Entry 2AST (X-ray diffraction, 2.30 A resolution); this record covers chains B and D of the 4 polymer chains in the assembly.

== Chain B ==
Name: S-phase kinase-associated protein 2
From: Homo sapiens
UniProtKB: Q13309 (SKP2_HUMAN); residues 2089-2424 here correspond to UniProt positions 89-424 (UniProt number = residue number - 2000)
Sequence (336 residues; numbered 2089 to 2424; the number before each row is that of its first residue):
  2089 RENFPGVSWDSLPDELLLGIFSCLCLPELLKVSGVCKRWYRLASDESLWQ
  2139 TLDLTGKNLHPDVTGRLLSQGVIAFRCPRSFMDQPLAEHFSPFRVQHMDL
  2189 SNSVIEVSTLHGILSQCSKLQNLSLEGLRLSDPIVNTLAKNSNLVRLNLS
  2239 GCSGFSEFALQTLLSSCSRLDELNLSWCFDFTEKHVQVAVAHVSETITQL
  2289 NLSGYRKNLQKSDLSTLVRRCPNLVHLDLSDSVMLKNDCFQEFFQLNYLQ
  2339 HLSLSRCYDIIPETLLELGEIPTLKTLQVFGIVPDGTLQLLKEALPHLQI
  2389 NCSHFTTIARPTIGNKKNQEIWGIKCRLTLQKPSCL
Disordered / not traced: 2089-2094, 2420-2424
Ligand contacts:
  - benzamidine (BEN), molecule 1: F2169, N2190, V2192
  - benzamidine (BEN), molecule 2: A2227, K2228, S2230, T2250, S2253, S2254
UniProt features mapped onto this chain:
  - region: G2402 to L2424 (Mediates interaction with IFI27)
  - modified residue: S2179 (Phosphoserine)

== Chain D ==
Name: Cyclin-dependent kinase inhibitor 1B
UniProtKB: P46527 (CDN1B_HUMAN); residues 4181-4190 here correspond to UniProt positions 181-190 (UniProt number = residue number - 4000)
Sequence (10 residues; row label = number of the first residue in the row):
  4181 AGSVEQTPKK
Modified residues: T4187 (phosphothreonine; TPO)
UniProt features mapped onto this chain:
  - modified residue: T4187 (Phosphothreonine)

== How chain B and chain D interact ==
Contacting residue pairs - 7 pairs, chain B then chain D:
  R2294(B) with E4185(D), salt bridge
  V2321(B) with A4181(D), hydrophobic
  R2344(B) with E4185(D)
  Y2346(B) with G4182(D); S4183(D); E4185(D), hydrogen bond
  D2347(B) with A4181(D), hydrogen bond (side chain-backbone)
Also at the interface, not in a pair above, chain B (7 interface residues in all): D2319, G2369

== Overview ==
Chain B and chain D form an interface of 7 and 4 residues respectively, with 2 hydrogen bonds and 1 salt
bridge. Polar contacts include R2294(B)-E4185(D), Y2346(B)-E4185(D) and D2347(B)-A4181(D). Chain B binds
benzamidine.
Here chain B is S-phase kinase-associated protein 2 (Homo sapiens) and chain D is Cyclin-dependent kinase
inhibitor 1B. Entry 2AST (Crystal structure of Skp1-Skp2-Cks1 in complex with a p27 peptide) was determined by
X-ray diffraction together with 2ASS from the same study.
